3K0N - chain A; structure by X-ray diffraction, 1.39 A resolution.

Chain A:
Molecule: Cyclophilin A
From: Homo sapiens
Notes: EC 5.2.1.8
UniProtKB: P62937 (PPIA_HUMAN); residues 1-165 here = UniProt positions 1-165
Sequence (165 residues; each row starts with the number of its first residue):
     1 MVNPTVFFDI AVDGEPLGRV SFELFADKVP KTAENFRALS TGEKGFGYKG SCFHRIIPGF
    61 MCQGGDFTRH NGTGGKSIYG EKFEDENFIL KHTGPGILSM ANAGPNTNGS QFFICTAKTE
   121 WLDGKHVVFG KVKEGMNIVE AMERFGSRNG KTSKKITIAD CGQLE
Disordered / not traced: 1, 165
UniProt features mapped onto this chain:
  - modified residue: Met-1 (N-acetylmethionine), Val-2 (N-acetylvaline), Lys-28 (N6-acetyllysine), Lys-44 (N6-acetyllysine), Lys-76 (N6-acetyllysine), Ser-77 (Phosphoserine), Lys-82 (N6-acetyllysine), Thr-93 (Phosphothreonine), Lys-125 (N6-acetyllysine), Lys-131 (N6-acetyllysine), Lys-133 (N6-acetyllysine)
  - glycosylation: Asn-108 (N-linked (GlcNAc...) asparagine)
  - cross-link (Glycyl lysine isopeptide (Lys-Gly)): Lys-28 (interchain with G-Cter in SUMO2), Lys-82 (interchain with G-Cter in SUMO2)
  - mutagenesis: Arg-55 (R55A: Loss of peptidyl-prolyl cis-trans isomerase activity. No loss of its interaction with BSG/CD147 or its ability to induce leukocyte chemotaxis. No effect on its interaction with MAP3K5/ASK1 ...), Phe-60 (F60A: Loss of ability to stimulate MAPK/ERK phosphorylation), Arg-69 (R69A: No effect on peptidyl-prolyl cis-trans isomerase activity. Reduced interaction with BSG/CD147 and ability to induce leukocyte chemotaxis), His-70 (H70A: No effect on peptidyl-prolyl cis-trans isomerase activity. Reduced interaction with BSG/CD147 and ability to induce leukocyte chemotaxis), Thr-107 (T107A: No effect on peptidyl-prolyl cis-trans isomerase activity. Reduced interaction with BSG/CD147 and ability to induce leukocyte chemotaxis), Phe-113 (F113A: Reduced ability to stimulate MAPK/ERK phosphorylation), Trp-121 (W121A: 200-fold decrease of sensitivity to CsA. Reduced ability to stimulate MAPK/ERK phosphorylation; W121E: Loss of peptidyl-prolyl cis-trans isomerase activity ...), Lys-125 (K125Q: Acetylation-mimetic mutant; no effect on its interaction with TARDBP; K125R: Loss of acetylation and interaction with TARDBP), His-126 (H126A: Loss of peptidyl-prolyl cis-trans isomerase activity and interaction with HCV NS5A. Loss of ability to stimulate MAPK/ERK phosphorylation)
What the authors report for this chain:
  - conformationally variable residues (side-chain flip): Arg-55, Met-61, Leu-98, Ser-99, Phe-113
  - contacts within the chain: Ser-99/Phe-113
  - catalytic residues: Arg-55 (citing earlier work)

Summary:
UniProt lists 9 mutagenesis sites. The paper reports the catalytic residue Arg-55; conformational variability
at Arg-55, Met-61 and Leu-98 among others.
Chain A is Cyclophilin A (Homo sapiens); the structure, Room temperature structure of CypA, was determined by
X-ray diffraction (same publication as 3K0M, 3K0O, 3K0P, 3K0Q and 3K0R).
